3B6K - chains A and B; structure by X-ray diffraction, 1.99 A resolution.

# Chain A (and B)
Protein: Flavoprotein wrbA
Source organism: Escherichia coli
Notes: chain B of this document is another copy of the same molecule, construct and numbering; everything in this record applies to it too
Reference sequence: P0A8G6 (WRBA_ECOLI); numbering as in UniProt (aligned over 1-198)
Chain sequence (198 residues; each row starts with the number of its first residue):
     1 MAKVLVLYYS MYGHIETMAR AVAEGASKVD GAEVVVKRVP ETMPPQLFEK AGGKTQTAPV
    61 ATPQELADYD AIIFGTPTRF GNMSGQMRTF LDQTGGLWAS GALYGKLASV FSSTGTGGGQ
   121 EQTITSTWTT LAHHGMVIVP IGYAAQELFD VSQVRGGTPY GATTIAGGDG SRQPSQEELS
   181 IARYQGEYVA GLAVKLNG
Disordered / not traced: 1
Residues lining bound ligands: FMN (flavin mononucleotide): Y9, S10, M11, Y12, G13, H14, I15, E16, P77, T78, R79, F80, G81, S113, T114, G115, T116, G117, G118, Y143, A166
Swiss-Prot annotation at these positions:
  - binding site (FMN): S10 to I15, T78 to F80, S113 to G118, H133
  - binding site (NAD(+)): Y12, A51, D169
  - binding site (substrate): W98
  - modified residue: K50 (N6-acetyllysine)
Reported in the primary citation:
  - binding site for 1,4-benzoquinone: W98

# How chain A and chain B interact
Residue-residue contacts - 50 pairs, chain A then chain B:
  W98(A) - Y143(B)
  W98(A) - F149(B)  hydrophobic
  Y104(A) - I141(B)  hydrogen bond (side chain-backbone)
  Y104(A) - Y143(B)
  Y104(A) - A144(B)
  Y104(A) - Y184(B)  hydrogen bond
  Y104(A) - Y188(B)  hydrophobic
  G105(A) - Y188(B)
  W128(A) - A132(B)  hydrophobic
  T129(A) - Y160(B)
  A132(A) - W128(B)  hydrophobic
  A132(A) - P140(B)  hydrophobic
  A132(A) - G142(B)
  A132(A) - P159(B)
  A132(A) - Y160(B)  hydrophobic
  H133(A) - G142(B)
  H133(A) - Y143(B)
  H133(A) - P159(B)
  H133(A) - Y160(B)  hydrogen bond
  G135(A) - G142(B)
  G135(A) - Y188(B)
  M136(A) - P140(B)
  V137(A) - V137(B)  hydrophobic
  V137(A) - I138(B)
  V137(A) - Y188(B)
  V137(A) - L192(B)  hydrophobic
  I138(A) - V137(B)
  I138(A) - I138(B)  hydrogen bond (backbone-backbone)
  P140(A) - A132(B)  hydrophobic
  P140(A) - M136(B)
  I141(A) - Y104(B)  hydrogen bond (backbone-side chain)
  G142(A) - A132(B)
  G142(A) - G135(B)
  Y143(A) - W98(B)
  Y143(A) - H133(B)  hydrogen bond
  A144(A) - Y104(B)
  F149(A) - W98(B)  hydrophobic
  P159(A) - A132(B)
  P159(A) - H133(B)
  Y160(A) - T129(B)
  Y160(A) - A132(B)  hydrophobic
  Y160(A) - H133(B)  hydrogen bond
  Y184(A) - Y104(B)  hydrogen bond
  Y188(A) - Y104(B)
  Y188(A) - G105(B)
  Y188(A) - V137(B)
  L192(A) - V137(B)  hydrophobic
  L192(A) - L196(B)  hydrophobic
  L196(A) - L192(B)  hydrophobic
  L196(A) - L196(B)  hydrophobic
Interface residues without a listed pair, chain A (24 interface residues in all): K195
Interface residues without a listed pair, chain B (24 interface residues in all): K195

# In short
The chain A/chain B interface involves 24 residues from each chain, with 8 hydrogen bonds. Among the polar
pairs are Y104(A)-I141(B), Y104(A)-Y184(B) and H133(A)-Y160(B). Chain A binds flavin mononucleotide. UniProt
lists 16 FMN-binding residues, 3 NAD+-binding residues and substrate-binding residue W98(A) on chain A. From
the paper: a binding site for 1,4-benzoquinone at W98(A).
Chain A and chain B are both Flavoprotein wrbA (Escherichia coli); the structure, WrbA from Escherichia coli,
Benzoquinone complex, was determined by X-ray diffraction (same publication as 3B6I, 3B6J and 3B6M).
